Entry 2AZ0 (X-ray diffraction, 2.60 A resolution); this record covers chains C and A of the 4 polymer chains in the assembly.

[Chain C]
Molecule: 18-nt RNA strand
Sequence (18 nucleotides; each row starts with the number of its first residue):
     1 GCAUGGACGCGUCCAUGC
Modified / non-standard residues: 5BU (5-bromo-uridine-5'-monophosphate) at position 4; 5BU (5-bromo-uridine-5'-monophosphate) at position 12; 5BU (5-bromo-uridine-5'-monophosphate) at position 16

[Chain A]
Name: B2 protein
Source organism: Flock house virus
Reference sequence: P68831 (B2_FHV); residues 1-73 here = UniProt positions 1-73
Sequence (73 residues; numbered 1 to 73; the number before each row is that of its first residue):
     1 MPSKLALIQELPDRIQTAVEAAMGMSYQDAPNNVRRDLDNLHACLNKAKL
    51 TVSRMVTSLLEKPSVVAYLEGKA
Not modelled in the structure: 1, 72-73
Reported in the primary citation:
  - binding site for the 18-nt RNA strand (chain C): Asn40, Cys44, Lys47, Met55, Ser58, Lys62
  - binding site for the 18-nt RNA strand: Asn33, Arg36, Arg54, Met55, Ser58, Lys62
  - mutagenesis - C44A, C44S: decreased binding to the 18-nt RNA strand (chain C)

[Interface between chain C and chain A]
Contacting residue pairs (11):
  G5(C) - Asn40(A)  base contact
  G6(C) - Asn40(A)  hydrogen bond to the sugar
  G6(C) - Cys44(A)  phosphate contact
  A7(C) - Asn40(A)  sugar contact
  A7(C) - Lys47(A)  phosphate contact
  C8(C) - Lys47(A)  salt bridge to the phosphate
  5BU_16(C) - Lys62(A)  hydrogen bond to the sugar
  G17(C) - Glu61(A)  sugar contact
  G17(C) - Lys62(A)  hydrogen bond to the sugar
  G17(C) - Ser64(A)  sugar contact
  C18(C) - Pro63(A)  phosphate contact
Other interface residues (no listed pair), chain A (8 interface residues in all): Ala43

[Overview]
Chain C and chain A form an interface of 7 and 8 residues respectively, with 3 hydrogen bonds and 1 salt
bridge. Polar pairs include G6(C)-Asn40(A), 5BU_16(C)-Lys62(A) and G17(C)-Lys62(A). The paper reports a
binding site for the 18-nt RNA strand (chain C) at Asn40(A), Cys44(A) and Lys47(A) among others; C44A and C44S
of chain A reduce binding to the 18-nt RNA strand (chain C).
Chain C is an 18-nt RNA strand and chain A is B2 protein (Flock house virus); the structure, Flock House virus
B2-dsRNA Complex (P212121), was determined by X-ray diffraction (same publication as 2AZ2).
